6YI1 - chains A and C of the 3 polymer chains in the assembly; structure by X-ray diffraction, 1.92 A resolution.

# Chain A
Protein: Glutaminyl-peptide cyclotransferase
From: Homo sapiens
Notes: EC 2.3.2.5
UniProtKB: Q16769 (QPCT_HUMAN); numbering as in UniProt (aligned over 35-361)
Sequence (329 residues; row label = number of the first residue in the row):
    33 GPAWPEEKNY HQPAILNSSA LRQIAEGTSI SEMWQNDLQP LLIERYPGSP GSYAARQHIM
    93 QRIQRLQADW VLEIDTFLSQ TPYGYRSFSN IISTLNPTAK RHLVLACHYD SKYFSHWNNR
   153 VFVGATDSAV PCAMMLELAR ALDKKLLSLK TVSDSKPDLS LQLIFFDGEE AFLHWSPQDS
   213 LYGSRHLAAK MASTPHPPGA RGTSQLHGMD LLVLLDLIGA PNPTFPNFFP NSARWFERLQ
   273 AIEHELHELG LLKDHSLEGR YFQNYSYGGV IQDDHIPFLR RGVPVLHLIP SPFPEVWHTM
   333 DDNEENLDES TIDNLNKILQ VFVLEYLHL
Construct notes: expression tag (33-34)
Metal / ion sites: Zn2+ site 1: Glu76, His148; Zn2+ site 2: Asp107, His218, Lys222; Zn2+ site 3: Asp159, Glu202, His330 (shared with ORT_419(C) of chain C); Zn2+ site 4: Glu269, His276, Glu280; Zn2+ site 5: Asp286 (shared with 1 residue of chain D)
Ligand contacts: 1,4-diethylene dioxide (DIO): Leu110, Ser111, Gln112, Tyr117
Swiss-Prot annotation at these positions:
  - active site (Proton acceptor): Glu201, Asp248
  - binding site (Zn(2+)): Asp159, Glu202, His330
  - glycosylation (N-linked (GlcNAc...) asparagine): Asn49, Asn296
  - natural variant: Arg54 (R54W: Lowers activity by approximately 30%)
  - mutagenesis: Lys144 (K144A: Lowers activity by approximately 40%), Phe146 (F146A: Lowers activity by approximately 30%), Ser160 (S160A: Reduces activity by about 50%; S160G: Reduces activity by 96%), Glu201 (E201D: Reduces activity by about 98%; E201L/Q: Abolishes activity), Trp207 (W207L: Greatly lowers activity), Asp248 (D248A: Reduces activity by 99%; D248Q: Abolishes activity), Gln304 (Q304L: Lowers activity by approximately 35%), Asp305 (D305A/E/L: Abolishes activity; D305N: Reduces activity by 99%), His319 (H319L: Reduces activity by 87%), Phe325 (F325A: Greatly lowers activity), Trp329 (W329A: Abolishes activity)

# Chain C
Protein: Glu(gamma-hydrazide)-Phe-Ala
Sequence (4 residues; numbered 419 to 422; the number before each row is that of its first residue):
   419 XFAX
Modified residues: ORT ((4S)-4-azanyl-5-oxidanylidene-pentanehydrazide) at position 419; NH2 (amino group) at position 422
Metal / ion sites: Zn2+: ORT_419 (shared with Asp159(A), Glu202(A), His330(A) of chain A)

# How chain A and chain C interact
Pairs across the interface (17; chain A residue first):
  His140(A) - ORT_419(C)
  Asp159(A) - ORT_419(C)
  Glu201(A) - ORT_419(C)  hydrogen bond (side chain-backbone)
  Glu202(A) - ORT_419(C)
  Trp207(A) - ORT_419(C)
  Trp207(A) - Phe420(C)
  Asp248(A) - ORT_419(C)
  Leu249(A) - ORT_419(C)
  Tyr299(A) - Ala421(C)
  Ile303(A) - Phe420(C)
  Gln304(A) - ORT_419(C)
  Gln304(A) - Phe420(C)  hydrogen bond (backbone-backbone)
  Asp305(A) - ORT_419(C)
  Phe325(A) - ORT_419(C)
  Phe325(A) - Ala421(C)  hydrophobic
  Trp329(A) - ORT_419(C)
  His330(A) - ORT_419(C)
Interface residues without a listed pair, chain A (16 interface residues in all): Val302, Ile321
Interface residues without a listed pair, chain C (4 interface residues in all): NH2_422

# Summary
16 residues of chain A face 4 of chain C across their interface; the contacts include 2 hydrogen bonds. Among
the polar pairs are Glu201(A)-ORT_419(C) and Gln304(A)-Phe420(C). Ligands of chain A: 1,4-diethylene dioxide.
Chain A is Glutaminyl-peptide cyclotransferase (Homo sapiens) and chain C is Glu(gamma-hydrazide)-Phe-Ala; the
structure, Crystal structure of human glutaminyl cyclase in complex with Glu(gamma-hydrazide)-Phe-Ala, was
determined by X-ray diffraction, deposited together with 6YJY.
